3H38 - chain A; structure by X-ray diffraction, 2.37 A resolution.

Chain A:
Name: TRNA nucleotidyl transferase-related protein
Organism: Thermotoga maritima
Notes: EC 2.7.7.25
Reference sequence: Q9WZH4 (Q9WZH4_THEMA); residues 2-428 here correspond to UniProt positions 437-863 (UniProt number = residue number + 435)
Chain sequence (441 residues; row label = number of the first residue in the row):
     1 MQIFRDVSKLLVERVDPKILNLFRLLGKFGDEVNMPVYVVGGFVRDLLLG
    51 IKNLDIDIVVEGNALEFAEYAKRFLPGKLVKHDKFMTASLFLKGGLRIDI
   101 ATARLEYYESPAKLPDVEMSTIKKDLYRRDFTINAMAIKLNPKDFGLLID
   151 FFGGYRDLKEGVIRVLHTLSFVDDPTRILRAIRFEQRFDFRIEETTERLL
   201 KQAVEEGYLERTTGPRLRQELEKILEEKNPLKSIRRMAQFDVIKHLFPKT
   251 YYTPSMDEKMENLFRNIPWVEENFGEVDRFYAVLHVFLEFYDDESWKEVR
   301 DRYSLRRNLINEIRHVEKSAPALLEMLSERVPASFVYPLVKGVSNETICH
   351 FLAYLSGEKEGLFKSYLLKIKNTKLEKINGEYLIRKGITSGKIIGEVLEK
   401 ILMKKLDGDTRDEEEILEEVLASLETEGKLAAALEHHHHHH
Disordered / not traced: 425-441
Differences from the reference sequence: expression tag (1, 429-441)
Reported in the primary citation:
  - catalytic residues: Asp-55, Asp-57, Asp-99 (by similarity / conservation)
  - mutagenesis - D55A, D57A, D99A, D174A, R177A: decreased catalytic activity on CMP and AMP incorporation rates
  - contacts within the chain: Phe-85/Met-86 (hydrophobic contact), Thr-87/Arg-104, Glu-106/Arg-128 (hydrogen bond), Glu-106/Tyr-108 (hydrogen bond), Tyr-108/Asp-173 (hydrophobic contact), Lys-113/Arg-216 (hydrogen bond), Glu-185/Arg-236 (hydrogen bond), Glu-185/Gln-186 (hydrogen bond), Gln-186/Lys-232 (hydrogen bond)
  - mutagenesis - M86A, T87A, R104A, E106A, Y107A (less than 30%), Y108A (less than 30%), P115A (less than 30%), D173A: decreased catalytic activity on AMP incorporation rate
  - mutagenesis - R104A, E106A, D173A: unchanged catalytic activity on CMP incorporation rate
  - mutagenesis - E109A, S110A, D116A: increased catalytic activity on AMP incorporation rate
  - mutagenesis - M86A, T87A: unchanged catalytic activity on CMP incorporation rates
  - mutagenesis - K81A, H82A, K84A, F85A: decreased catalytic activity on all three nucleotide additions
  - mutagenesis - D83A: increased catalytic activity on CMP nor AMP incorporation rate
  - conformationally variable residues (order/disorder transition): Thr-102 to Thr-121

Overview:
From the paper: catalytic residues Asp-55, Asp-57 and Asp-99; M86A, T87A and R104A, among others, reduce
catalytic activity on AMP incorporation rate; 21 substitutions were tested in all.
Chain A is TRNA nucleotidyl transferase-related protein (Thermotoga maritima); the structure, The structure of
CCA-adding enzyme apo form II, was determined by X-ray diffraction, deposited together with 3H37, 3H39 and
3H3A.
